7F2L - chain A; structure by X-ray diffraction, 2.10 A resolution.

[Chain A]
Molecule: Isoform 3 of cAMP-specific 3', 5'-cyclic phosphodiesterase 4D
From: Homo sapiens
Notes: EC 3.1.4.53
UniProt: Q08499 (PDE4D_HUMAN), isoform Q08499-2; residues 1-507 here correspond to UniProt positions 167-673 (UniProt number = residue number + 166)
Chain sequence (507 residues; numbered 1 to 507; the number before each row is that of its first residue):
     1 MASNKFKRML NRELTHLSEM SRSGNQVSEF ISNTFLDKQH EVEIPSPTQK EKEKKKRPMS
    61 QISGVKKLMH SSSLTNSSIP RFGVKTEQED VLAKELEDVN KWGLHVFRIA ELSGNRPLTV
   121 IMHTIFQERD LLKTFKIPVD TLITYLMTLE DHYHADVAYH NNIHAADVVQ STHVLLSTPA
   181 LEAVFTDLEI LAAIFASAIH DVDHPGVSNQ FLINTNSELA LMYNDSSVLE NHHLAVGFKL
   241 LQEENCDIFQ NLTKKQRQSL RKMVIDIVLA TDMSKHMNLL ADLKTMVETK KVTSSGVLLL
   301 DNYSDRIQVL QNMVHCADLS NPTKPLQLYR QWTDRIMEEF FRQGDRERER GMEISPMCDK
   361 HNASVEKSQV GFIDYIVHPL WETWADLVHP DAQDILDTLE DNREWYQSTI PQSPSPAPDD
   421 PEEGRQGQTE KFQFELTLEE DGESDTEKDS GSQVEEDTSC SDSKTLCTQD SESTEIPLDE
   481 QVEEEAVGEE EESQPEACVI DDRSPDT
Not modelled in the structure: 1-90, 411-507
Ion coordination: Zn2+: H164, H200, D201, D318 (together with 18a); Mg2+ near D201 (its only coordinating residue here)
Ligand contacts: 18a (1AS; (E)-4-[9-[(4-fluorophenyl)methoxy]-8-methoxy-2,2-dimethyl-7-(3-methylbut-2-enyl)-6-oxidanylidene-pyrano[3,2-b]xanthen-5-yl]oxybut-2-enoic acid): Y159, H160, H164, H200, D201, M273, D318, L319, N321, P322, Y329, W332, T333, I336, F340, P356, M357, S368, Q369, G371, F372, Y375

[In short]
Ligands of chain A: 18a. H164, H200, D201 and D318 coordinate Zn2+.
Chain A is Isoform 3 of cAMP-specific 3', 5'-cyclic phosphodiesterase 4D (Homo sapiens); the structure,
Crystal structure of PDE4D catalytic domain complexed with compound 18a, was determined by X-ray diffraction
together with 7F2K and 7F2M from the same study.
